Entry 5PAI (X-ray diffraction, 1.73 A resolution); this record covers chains A and B.

# Chain A
Name: Coagulation factor VII light chain
Organism: Homo sapiens
Notes: EC 3.4.21.21
UniProtKB: P08709 (FA7_HUMAN); numbering as in UniProt (aligned over 149-212)
Chain sequence (64 residues; each row starts with the number of its first residue):
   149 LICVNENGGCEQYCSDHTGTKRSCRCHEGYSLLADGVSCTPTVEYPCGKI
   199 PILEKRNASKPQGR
Disordered / not traced: 149, 207-212
Disulfide bonds: C151-C162, C158-C172, C174-C187
Swiss-Prot annotation at these positions:
  - site: R212 (Cleavage)
  - glycosylation: N205 (N-linked (GlcNAc...) asparagine)

# Chain B
Name: Coagulation factor VII heavy chain
Organism: Homo sapiens
Notes: EC 3.4.21.21
UniProtKB: P08709 (FA7_HUMAN); residues 213-466 here = UniProt positions 213-466
Chain sequence (254 residues; each row starts with the number of its first residue):
   213 IVGGKVCPKGECPWQVLLLVNGAQLCGGTLINTIWVVSAAHCFDKIKNWR
   263 NLIAVLGEHDLSEHDGDEQSRRVAQVIIPSTYVPGTTNHDIALLRLHQPV
   313 VLTDHVVPLCLPERTFSERTLAFVRFSLVSGWGQLLDRGATALELMVLNV
   363 PRLMTQDCLQQSRKVGDSPNITEYMFCAGYSDGSKDSCKGDSGGPHATHY
   413 RGTWYLTGIVSWGQGCATVGHFGVYTRVSQYIEWLQKLMRSEPRPGVLLR
   463 APFP
Disordered / not traced: 375-381
Disulfide bonds: C219-C224, C238-C254, C370-C389, C400-C428
Metal / ion sites: Ca2+: E270, D272, E275, E280
Residues lining bound ligands: 7YM (N-(2-amino-1H-benzimidazol-5-yl)-1-[3-[[(3,5-dimethyl-1,2-oxazol-4-yl)carbamoylamino]methyl]phenyl]-5-hydroxypyrazole-4-carboxamide): L237, C238, H253, C254, D256, K257, P296, G297, D398, S399, C400, K401, S404, V422, S423, W424, G425, G427, C428, G435
Swiss-Prot annotation at these positions:
  - active site (Charge relay system): H253, D302, S404
  - binding site (substrate): D398
  - glycosylation: N382 (N-linked (GlcNAc...) asparagine)

# How chain A and chain B interact
Contacting residue pairs (47):
  C151(A) with R331(B)
  V152(A) with R331(B)
  E154(A) with R413(B)
  N155(A) with F328(B); T332(B), hydrogen bond; Y412(B); R413(B)
  G157(A) with R413(B), hydrogen bond (backbone-side chain)
  C158(A) with R413(B), hydrogen bond (backbone-side chain)
  E159(A) with Y412(B); R413(B)
  Q160(A) with F328(B); Y417(B)
  Y161(A) with L323(B); P324(B); E325(B); F328(B), hydrophobic; Y417(B)
  R173(A) with E325(B), salt bridge
  H175(A) with L323(B)
  Y178(A) with T415(B)
  Y193(A) with L314(B); T315(B); D316(B), hydrogen bond
  P194(A) with V319(B)
  C195(A) with P320(B); C322(B), disulfide; T415(B)
  G196(A) with W226(B); P320(B), hydrogen bond (backbone-backbone); C322(B); T415(B); W416(B), hydrogen bond (backbone-backbone)
  K197(A) with W226(B); V319(B); G414(B), hydrogen bond (side chain-backbone); T415(B), hydrogen bond
  I198(A) with G222(B); E223(B); W226(B), hydrophobic; W416(B)
  P199(A) with D316(B); V319(B), hydrophobic
  I200(A) with K221(B); E223(B)
  L201(A) with E223(B)
  K203(A) with D316(B), salt bridge
Interface residues without a listed pair, chain A (27 interface residues in all): C162, D164, S186, E202, R204
Interface residues without a listed pair, chain B (25 interface residues in all): P225, L321, T327
Cross-chain cystine bridges: C195(A)-C322(B)

# Summary
27 residues of chain A and 25 residues of chain B are in contact, with 1 disulfide bond, 8 hydrogen bonds and
2 salt bridges. Among the polar pairs are R173(A)-E325(B), K203(A)-D316(B) and N155(A)-T332(B). Ligands of
chain B: compound 7YM.
Here chain A is Coagulation factor VII light chain and chain B is Coagulation factor VII heavy chain, both
from Homo sapiens. Entry 5PAI (human factor VIIa in complex with
N-(2-amino-1H-benzimidazol-5-yl)-1-[3-[[(3,5-dimethyl-1,2-oxazol-4-yl)carbamoylamino]methyl]phenyl]-5-hydroxypyrazole-4-carboxamide
at 1.73A) was determined by X-ray diffraction.
